7JUR - chains B and C; structure by X-ray diffraction, 2.82 A resolution.

Chain B:
Name: Kinase suppressor of Ras 2
From: Homo sapiens
Notes: EC 2.7.11.1
Reference sequence: Q6VAB6 (KSR2_HUMAN); residues 634-950 here = UniProt positions 634-950
Chain sequence (342 residues; each row starts with the number of its first residue):
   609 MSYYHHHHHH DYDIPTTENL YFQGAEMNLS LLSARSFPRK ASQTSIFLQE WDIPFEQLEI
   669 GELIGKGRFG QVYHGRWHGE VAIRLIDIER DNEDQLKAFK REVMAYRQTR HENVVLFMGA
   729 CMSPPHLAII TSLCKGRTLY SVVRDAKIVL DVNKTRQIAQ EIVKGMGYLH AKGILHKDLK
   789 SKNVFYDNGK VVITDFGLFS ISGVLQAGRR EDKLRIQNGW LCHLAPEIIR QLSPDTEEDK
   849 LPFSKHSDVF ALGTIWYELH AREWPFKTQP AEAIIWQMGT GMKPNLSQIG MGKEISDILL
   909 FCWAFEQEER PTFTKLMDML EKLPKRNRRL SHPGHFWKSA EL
Not modelled in the structure: 609-651, 686, 815-817, 933-950
Differences from the reference sequence: initiating methionine (609); expression tag (610-633)
Metal / ion sites: Mg2+: Asn791, Asp803 (together with AMP-PNP)
Residues lining bound ligands: AMP-PNP (ANP; phosphoaminophosphonic acid-adenylate ester): Ile672, Gly673, Lys674, Gly675, Arg676, Phe677, Val680, Ala690, Arg692, Thr739, Ser740, Leu741, Cys742, Thr746, Lys788, Lys790, Asn791, Phe793, Asp803, Gln825
Curated features (UniProtKB/Swiss-Prot):
  - active site: Asp786 (Proton donor/acceptor)
  - binding site (ATP): Ile672 to Val680, Lys788, Asp803
  - natural variant: Arg676 (R676S: In a lung adenocarcinoma sample)
  - mutagenesis: Arg718 (R718H: Impairs formation of heterotetramers with MAP2K1, but not the formation of heterodimers), Asp786 (D786A: Loss of kinase activity), Ala879 (A879L: Impairs MAP2K1 binding)
What the authors report for this chain:
  - binding site for Trametinib: Pro878

Chain C:
Name: Dual specificity mitogen-activated protein kinase kinase 1
From: Oryctolagus cuniculus
Notes: EC 2.7.12.2
Reference sequence: P29678 (MP2K1_RABIT); residue numbers follow UniProt; this construct covers 35-393
Chain sequence (384 residues; each row starts with the number of its first residue):
    10 MSYYHHHHHH DYDIPTTENL YFQGAKKLEE LELDEQQRKR LEAFLTQKQK VGELKDDDFE
    70 KISELGAGNG GVVFKVSHKP SGLVMARKLI HLEIKPAIRN QIIRELQVLH ECNSPYIVGF
   130 YGAFYSDGEI SICMEHMDGG SLDQVLKKAG RIPEQILGKV SIAVIKGLTY LREKHKIMHR
   190 DVKPSNILVN SRGEIKLCDF GVSGQLIDSM ANSFVGTRSY MSPERLQGTH YSVQSDIWSM
   250 GLSLVEMAVG RYPIPPPDAK ELELMFGCQV EGDAAETPPR PRTPGRPLSS YGMDSRPPMA
   310 IFELLDYIVN EPPPKLPSAV FSLEFQDFVN KCLIKNPAER ADLKQLMVHA FIKRSDAEEV
   370 DFAGWLCSTI GLNQPSTPTH AAGV
Not modelled in the structure: 10-40, 75-80, 276-306, 382-393
Differences from the reference sequence: initiating methionine (10); expression tag (11-34)
Metal / ion sites: Mg2+: Asp208 (together with AMP-PNP)
Residues lining bound ligands:
  - AMP-PNP (ANP; phosphoaminophosphonic acid-adenylate ester): Leu74, Val81, Val82, Ala95, Lys97, Met143, Glu144, His145, Met146, Gly149, Ser150, Gln153, Asp190, Lys192, Ser194, Asn195, Leu197, Asp208
  - Trametinib (QOM): Lys97, Leu118, Val127, Ile141, Met143, His188, Arg189, Asp190, Asp208, Phe209, Gly210, Val211, Ser212, Leu215, Ile216, Arg234
Curated features (UniProtKB/Swiss-Prot):
  - region: Glu270 to Pro307 (RAF1-binding)
  - active site: Asp190 (Proton acceptor)
  - binding site (ATP): Leu74 to Val82, Lys97
  - modified residue: Ser218 (Phosphoserine), Ser222 (Phosphoserine), Thr286 (Phosphothreonine), Thr292 (Phosphothreonine), Ser298 (Phosphoserine)
What the authors report for this chain:
  - binding site for Trametinib: Lys97, Met143, Arg189, Asp190, Ser212, Leu215, Ile216, Arg234
  - post-translational modification sites: Ser218, Ser222 (citing earlier work)

How chain B and chain C interact:
Contacting residue pairs (47; chain B residue first):
  Lys674(B) with Glu102(C)
  Arg818(B) with Val81(C)
  Asp820(B) with Gly225(C)
  Lys821(B) with Val224(C); Gly225(C)
  Leu822(B) with Ser222(C); Phe223(C); Val224(C), hydrogen bond (backbone-backbone)
  Arg823(B) with Asn221(C); Ser222(C); Phe223(C)
  Ile824(B) with Asn221(C); Ser222(C), hydrogen bond (backbone-backbone); Val224(C), hydrophobic
  Gln825(B) with Ala220(C); Asn221(C)
  Asn826(B) with Met219(C); Ala220(C), hydrogen bond (backbone-backbone)
  Arg838(B) with Ala309(C); Phe311(C)
  Leu840(B) with Ala309(C); Ile310(C), hydrogen bond (backbone-backbone)
  Ser841(B) with Ile310(C)
  Gln877(B) with Gly237(C)
  Ala879(B) with Ser222(C); Val224(C), hydrophobic
  Glu880(B) with Val224(C); Ser228(C), hydrogen bond; Met230(C); Leu235(C); Leu314(C)
  Ala881(B) with Arg234(C); Leu235(C)
  Ile883(B) with Ile310(C), hydrophobic; Phe311(C)
  Trp884(B) with Leu235(C); Gln236(C); Phe311(C); Leu314(C); Asp315(C), hydrogen bond; Val318(C), hydrophobic
  Gln885(B) with Leu235(C); Gln236(C); Gly237(C)
  Gly887(B) with Phe311(C)
  Thr888(B) with Phe311(C); Asp315(C)
Also at the interface, not in a pair above, chain B (26 interface residues in all): Ile837, Gln839, Pro842, Lys875, Pro878
Also at the interface, not in a pair above, chain C (25 interface residues in all): Asp217, Thr226, Met308, Asn319
The authors on this interface:
  - residue pairs: Asn826(B)-Met219(C) (hydrogen bond)
  - interface residues, chain B: Asp820(B)
  - interface residues, chain C: Asn221(C)

In short:
26 residues of chain B and 25 residues of chain C are in contact, with 6 hydrogen bonds. Among the polar pairs
are Glu880(B)-Ser228(C), Trp884(B)-Asp315(C) and Leu822(B)-Val224(C). The paper describes a hydrogen bond
between Asn826(B) and Met219(C). The paper reports a binding site for Trametinib at Pro878(B) and Lys97(C)
among others; interface residues Asp820(B) and Asn221(C).
Chain B is Kinase suppressor of Ras 2 (Homo sapiens) and chain C is Dual specificity mitogen-activated protein
kinase kinase 1 (Oryctolagus cuniculus); the structure, Crystal Structure of KSR2:MEK1 in complex with
AMP-PNP, and allosteric MEK inhibitor Trametinib, was determined by X-ray diffraction, deposited together with
7JUQ, 7JUS, 7JUT, 7JUU, 7JUV, 7JUW and 5 further entries.
